PDB entry 8W5Z | X-ray diffraction, 1.55 A resolution | chains A and C of the 4 polymer chains in the assembly

Chain A (and C):
Molecule: Protein-tyrosine sulfotransferase (Fragment)
Notes: chain C of this document is another copy of the same molecule, construct and numbering; everything in this record applies to it too
Reference sequence: A0A147BHN3 (A0A147BHN3_IXORI); residues 48-393 here correspond to UniProt positions 1-346 (UniProt number = residue number - 47)
Sequence (393 residues; row label = number of the first residue in the row):
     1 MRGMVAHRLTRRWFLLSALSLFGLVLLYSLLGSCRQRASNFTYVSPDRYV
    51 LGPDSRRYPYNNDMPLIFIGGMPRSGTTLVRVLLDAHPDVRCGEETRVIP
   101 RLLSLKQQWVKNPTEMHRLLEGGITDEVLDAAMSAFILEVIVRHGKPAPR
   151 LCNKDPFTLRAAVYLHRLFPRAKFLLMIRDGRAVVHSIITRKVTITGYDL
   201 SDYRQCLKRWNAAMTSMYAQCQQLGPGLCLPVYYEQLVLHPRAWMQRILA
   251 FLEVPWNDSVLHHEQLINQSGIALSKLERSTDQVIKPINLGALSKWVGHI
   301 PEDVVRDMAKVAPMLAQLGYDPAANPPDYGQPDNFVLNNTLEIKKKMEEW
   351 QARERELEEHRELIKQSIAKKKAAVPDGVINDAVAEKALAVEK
Unresolved in the structure: 1-39, 373-393
Construct notes: initiating methionine (1); expression tag (2-47); conflict Ala374 (Ser327 in A0A147BHN3)
Disulfides: Cys221-Cys229
Small-molecule neighbours: adenosine-3'-5'-diphosphate (A3P): Met72, Pro73, Arg74, Ser75, Gly76, Thr77, Thr78, Leu79, Lys154, Arg179, Ser187, Arg191, Tyr234, Val238, His263, Ser280, Gln283, Val284, Lys286, Pro287, Ile288, Asn289, Ala292, Lys295

Chain A / chain C interface:
Pairs across the interface (114):
  Phe41(A) - Leu51(C)
  Phe41(A) - Gly52(C)
  Phe41(A) - Pro53(C)
  Phe41(A) - Pro147(C)
  Thr42(A) - Val50(C)
  Thr42(A) - Leu51(C)  hydrogen bond (backbone-backbone)
  Tyr43(A) - Tyr49(C)
  Tyr43(A) - Val50(C)  hydrophobic
  Tyr43(A) - Arg143(C)
  Tyr43(A) - Gly145(C)
  Val44(A) - Arg48(C)
  Val44(A) - Tyr49(C)  hydrogen bond (backbone-backbone)
  Ser45(A) - Arg48(C)
  Pro46(A) - Asp47(C)
  Pro46(A) - Arg48(C)
  Asp47(A) - Pro46(C)
  Arg48(A) - Val44(C)
  Arg48(A) - Ser45(C)
  Arg48(A) - Pro46(C)
  Arg48(A) - Arg48(C)
  Tyr49(A) - Tyr43(C)
  Tyr49(A) - Val44(C)  hydrogen bond (backbone-backbone)
  Val50(A) - Thr42(C)
  Val50(A) - Tyr43(C)  hydrophobic
  Leu51(A) - Phe41(C)
  Leu51(A) - Thr42(C)  hydrogen bond (backbone-backbone)
  Leu51(A) - Val44(C)  hydrophobic
  Gly52(A) - Asn40(C)
  Gly52(A) - Phe41(C)
  Pro53(A) - Asn40(C)
  Pro53(A) - Phe41(C)
  Tyr60(A) - Ser45(C)
  Glu94(A) - Glu121(C)
  Glu94(A) - Gly122(C)
  Glu95(A) - Gly122(C)
  Thr96(A) - Leu119(C)
  Thr96(A) - Ile124(C)
  Arg97(A) - Glu115(C)  salt bridge
  Arg97(A) - Arg118(C)
  Arg97(A) - Leu119(C)
  Val98(A) - Trp109(C)  hydrophobic
  Val98(A) - Leu119(C)  hydrophobic
  Arg101(A) - Trp109(C)
  Arg101(A) - Glu115(C)  salt bridge
  Leu102(A) - Leu102(C)  hydrophobic
  Leu102(A) - Leu105(C)  hydrophobic
  Leu102(A) - Trp109(C)  hydrophobic
  Leu105(A) - Leu105(C)  hydrophobic
  Trp109(A) - Val98(C)  hydrophobic
  Trp109(A) - Arg101(C)
  Pro113(A) - Lys371(C)
  Pro113(A) - Lys372(C)
  Thr114(A) - Ile368(C)
  Glu115(A) - Arg97(C)  salt bridge
  Glu115(A) - Arg101(C)  salt bridge
  His117(A) - Leu277(C)
  His117(A) - Ser367(C)  hydrogen bond
  His117(A) - Ile368(C)
  Arg118(A) - Arg97(C)
  Arg118(A) - Leu277(C)
  Leu119(A) - Thr96(C)
  Leu119(A) - Val98(C)  hydrophobic
  Glu121(A) - Glu94(C)
  Glu121(A) - Leu274(C)
  Glu121(A) - Ser275(C)
  Glu121(A) - Lys276(C)  hydrogen bond (side chain-backbone)
  Glu121(A) - Leu277(C)
  Glu121(A) - Ile364(C)
  Gly122(A) - Glu94(C)
  Gly122(A) - Glu95(C)
  Gly122(A) - His144(C)  hydrogen bond (backbone-side chain)
  Gly123(A) - Glu94(C)
  Gly123(A) - His144(C)
  Ile124(A) - Thr96(C)
  Ile124(A) - Val140(C)  hydrophobic
  Ile124(A) - His144(C)
  Val128(A) - Arg143(C)
  Ala131(A) - Glu139(C)
  Ala131(A) - Arg143(C)
  Ala132(A) - Phe136(C)
  Ala132(A) - Glu139(C)
  Ala132(A) - Val140(C)  hydrophobic
  Met133(A) - Phe136(C)  hydrophobic
  Ala135(A) - Ala135(C)  hydrophobic
  Ala135(A) - Glu139(C)
  Phe136(A) - Ala132(C)
  Phe136(A) - Met133(C)  hydrophobic
  Glu139(A) - Ala131(C)
  Glu139(A) - Ala132(C)
  Glu139(A) - Ala135(C)
  Val140(A) - Ile124(C)  hydrophobic
  Val140(A) - Ala132(C)  hydrophobic
  Arg143(A) - Tyr43(C)
  Arg143(A) - Ser45(C)
  Arg143(A) - Val128(C)
  Arg143(A) - Ala131(C)
  His144(A) - Gly122(C)  hydrogen bond (side chain-backbone)
  His144(A) - Gly123(C)
  His144(A) - Ile124(C)
  His144(A) - Val128(C)
  Lys146(A) - Phe41(C)
  Pro147(A) - Phe41(C)
  Ser275(A) - Glu121(C)
  Lys276(A) - Glu121(C)  hydrogen bond (backbone-side chain)
  Leu277(A) - His117(C)
  Leu277(A) - Arg118(C)
  Leu277(A) - Glu121(C)
  Ile364(A) - His117(C)
  Ile364(A) - Glu121(C)
  Ser367(A) - His117(C)  hydrogen bond
  Ile368(A) - Thr114(C)
  Ile368(A) - His117(C)
  Lys371(A) - Pro113(C)
  Lys371(A) - Met116(C)
Interface residues without a listed pair, chain A (58 interface residues in all): Asn40, Met116, Leu129, Val142, Gly145, Leu274
Interface residues without a listed pair, chain C (58 interface residues in all): Leu129, Val142, Lys146

Overview:
Chain A and chain C each contribute 58 residues to their interface, with 10 hydrogen bonds and 4 salt bridges.
Among the polar pairs are Arg97(A)-Glu115(C), Arg101(A)-Glu115(C) and His117(A)-Ser367(C). Bound to chain A:
adenosine-3'-5'-diphosphate.
Chain A and chain C are both Protein-tyrosine sulfotransferase (Fragment); the structure, Crystal structure of
tick tyrosylprotein sulfotransferase reveals the activation mechanism of tick anticoagulant protein madanin,
was determined by X-ray diffraction.
